Entry 5OSQ (X-ray diffraction, 2.05 A resolution); this record covers chain A.

# Chain A
Molecule: Maltose-binding periplasmic protein, Zona pellucida sperm-binding protein 3
Organism: Escherichia coli K-12
Notes: fragment: ZP3 ZP-N domain
UniProtKB: chimeric construct of P0AEX9, P10761: residues 2-368 from P0AEX9 (MALE_ECOLI) positions 27-393 (UniProt number = residue number + 25); residues 372-473 from P10761 positions 42-143 (UniProt number = residue number - 330)
Sequence (481 residues; each row starts with the number of its first residue):
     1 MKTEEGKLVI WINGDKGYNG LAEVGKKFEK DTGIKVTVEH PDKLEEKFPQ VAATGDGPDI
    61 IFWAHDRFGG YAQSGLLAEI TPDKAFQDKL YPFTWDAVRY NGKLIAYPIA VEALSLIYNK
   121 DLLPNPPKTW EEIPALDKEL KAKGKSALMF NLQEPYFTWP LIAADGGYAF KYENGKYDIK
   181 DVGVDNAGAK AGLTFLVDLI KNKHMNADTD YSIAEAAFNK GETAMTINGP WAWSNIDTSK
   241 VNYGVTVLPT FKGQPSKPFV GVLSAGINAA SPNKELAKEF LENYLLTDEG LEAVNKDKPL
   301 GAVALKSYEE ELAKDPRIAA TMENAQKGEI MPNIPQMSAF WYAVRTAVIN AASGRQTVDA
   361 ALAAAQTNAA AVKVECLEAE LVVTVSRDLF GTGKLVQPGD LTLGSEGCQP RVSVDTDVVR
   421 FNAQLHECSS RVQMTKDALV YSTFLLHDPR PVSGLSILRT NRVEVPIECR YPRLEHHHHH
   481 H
Unresolved in the structure: 1-2, 475-481
Construct notes: initiating methionine (1); engineered mutation Thr3 (Ile28 in P0AEX9), Ala360 (Glu385 in P0AEX9), Ala363 (Lys388 in P0AEX9), Ala364 (Asp389 in P0AEX9), Asn368 (Arg393 in P0AEX9); linker (369-371); expression tag (474-481)
Cystine bridges: Cys376-Cys469, Cys408-Cys428
Metal / ion sites: Ca2+ site 1: Val182, Asp185, Gln366; Ca2+ site 2: Asp210, Ser212, Asp437; Ca2+ site 3: Ser234, Lys296, Asp297
What the authors report for this chain:
  - mutagenesis - Y441C: decreased expression in response to MBP-AAA-ZP-N-6His
  - mutagenesis - Y441C: decreased expression in response to full-length ZP3
  - mutagenesis - Y441L, Y441S, Y441V: decreased expression
  - mutagenesis - Y441F: unchanged expression in response to full-length ZP3

# Summary
Val182, Asp185 and Gln366 coordinate Ca2+ site 1. Asp210, Ser212 and Asp437 form the Ca2+ site 2. From the
paper: Y441L, Y441S and Y441V reduce expression; Y441C reduces expression in response to MBP-AAA-ZP-N-6His.
Chain A is Maltose-binding periplasmic protein, Zona pellucida sperm-binding protein 3 (Escherichia coli
K-12); the structure, ZP-N domain of mammalian sperm receptor ZP3 (crystal form II, processed in P21221), was
determined by X-ray diffraction, deposited together with 3D4C, 3D4G and 3EF7.
